5TKE - chains A and B; structure by X-ray diffraction, 2.48 A resolution.

== Chain A ==
Protein: O-GlcNAcase: chimera construct
From: Homo sapiens
Notes: EC 3.2.1.169, 3.2.1.-
UniProtKB: O60502 (OGA_HUMAN); residue numbers follow UniProt; this construct covers 60-398, 553-704
Chain sequence (504 residues; each row starts with the number of its first residue; note: 142 numbers in that range are skipped by the numbering (no residue carries them; nothing is unmodelled there)):
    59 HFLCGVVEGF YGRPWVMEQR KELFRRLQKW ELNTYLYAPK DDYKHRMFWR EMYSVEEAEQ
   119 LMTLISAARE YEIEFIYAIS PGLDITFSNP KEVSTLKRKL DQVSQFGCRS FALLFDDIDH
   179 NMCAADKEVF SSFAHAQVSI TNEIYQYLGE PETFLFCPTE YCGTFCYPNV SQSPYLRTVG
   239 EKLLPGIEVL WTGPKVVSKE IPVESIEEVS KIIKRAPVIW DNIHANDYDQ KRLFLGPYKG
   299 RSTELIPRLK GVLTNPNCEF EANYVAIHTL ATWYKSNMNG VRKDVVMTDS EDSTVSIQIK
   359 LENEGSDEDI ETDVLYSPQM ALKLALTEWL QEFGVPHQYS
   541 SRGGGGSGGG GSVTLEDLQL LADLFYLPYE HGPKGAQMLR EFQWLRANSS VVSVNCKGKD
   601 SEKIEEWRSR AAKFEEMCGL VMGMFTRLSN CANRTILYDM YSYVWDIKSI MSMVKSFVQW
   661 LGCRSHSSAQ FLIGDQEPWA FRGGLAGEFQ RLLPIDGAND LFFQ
Not modelled in the structure: 177-179, 335-372, 541-551, 590-601, 664-680, 702-704
Differences from the reference sequence: expression tag (59); linker (543-552)
Reported in the primary citation:
  - self-association interface (contacts with another copy of this molecule): M578, L579, F582, I647, I650, M651, M653, V654, F657
  - conformationally variable residues (order/disorder transition): I176 to C181
  - catalytic residues: D174, D175 (citing earlier work)
  - mutagenesis - K98A, Y219F: decreased catalytic activity
  - mutagenesis - D285A: abolished catalytic activity

== Chain B ==
Protein: O-GlcNAcase: chimera construct
From: Homo sapiens
Notes: EC 3.2.1.169, 3.2.1.-
UniProtKB: O60502 (OGA_HUMAN); the construct has insertions or renumbered stretches relative to UniProt, so the offset changes along the chain: 60-392 = UniProt 60-392; 535-542 = UniProt 393-400; 553-704 = UniProt 553-704
Chain sequence (504 residues; each row starts with the number of its first residue; note: 142 numbers in that range are skipped by the numbering (no residue carries them; nothing is unmodelled there)):
    59 HFLCGVVEGF YGRPWVMEQR KELFRRLQKW ELNTYLYAPK DDYKHRMFWR EMYSVEEAEQ
   119 LMTLISAARE YEIEFIYAIS PGLDITFSNP KEVSTLKRKL DQVSQFGCRS FALLFDDIDH
   179 NMCAADKEVF SSFAHAQVSI TNEIYQYLGE PETFLFCPTE YCGTFCYPNV SQSPYLRTVG
   239 EKLLPGIEVL WTGPKVVSKE IPVESIEEVS KIIKRAPVIW DNIHANDYDQ KRLFLGPYKG
   299 RSTELIPRLK GVLTNPNCEF EANYVAIHTL ATWYKSNMNG VRKDVVMTDS EDSTVSIQIK
   359 LENEGSDEDI ETDVLYSPQM ALKLALTEWL QEFG
   535 VPHQYSSRGG GGSGGGGSVT LEDLQLLADL FYLPYEHGPK GAQMLREFQW LRANSSVVSV
   595 NCKGKDSEKI EEWRSRAAKF EEMCGLVMGM FTRLSNCANR TILYDMYSYV WDIKSIMSMV
   655 KSFVQWLGCR SHSSAQFLIG DQEPWAFRGG LAGEFQRLLP IDGANDLFFQ
Not modelled in the structure: 176-181, 335-373, 535-551, 593-602, 695-704
Differences from the reference sequence: expression tag (59); linker (543-552)
Reported in the primary citation:
  - self-association interface (contacts with another copy of this molecule); pairs are residue here / residue on that copy: R71-D639 (salt bridge), H571-E688 (salt bridge), D675-K253 (salt bridge), R691-D696 (salt bridge), R691-D700 (salt bridge), L685, F689, L692, L693, P694
  - catalytic residues: D174, D175 (citing earlier work)
  - mutagenesis - K98A, Y219F: decreased catalytic activity
  - mutagenesis - D285A: abolished catalytic activity

== Chain A / chain B interface ==
Pairs across the interface (130; chain A residue first):
  Y69(A) with Y641(B)
  G70(A) with Y641(B)
  R71(A) with Y638(B), hydrogen bond (side chain-backbone); D639(B), salt bridge
  P72(A) with Y638(B)
  D99(A) with R634(B), hydrogen bond (backbone-side chain); Y638(B), hydrogen bond (backbone-side chain); Y641(B), hydrogen bond
  D100(A) with Y638(B)
  Y101(A) with R634(B)
  M105(A) with S629(B); N630(B)
  F106(A) with N630(B)
  K253(A) with D675(B), salt bridge; Q676(B), hydrogen bond (side chain-backbone); E677(B)
  V254(A) with E677(B), hydrogen bond (backbone-side chain); W679(B), hydrophobic
  V255(A) with E677(B), hydrogen bond (backbone-side chain); P678(B); W679(B), hydrophobic
  D285(A) with W645(B)
  Y286(A) with P678(B); W679(B), hydrophobic; R682(B), hydrogen bond (backbone-side chain)
  D287(A) with R682(B); G683(B), hydrogen bond (side chain-backbone)
  Q288(A) with Q288(B); K289(B); S642(B), hydrogen bond; Y643(B); D646(B)
  K289(A) with Q288(B); K289(B); G683(B); Q690(B), hydrogen bond
  R290(A) with P678(B); F681(B); G684(B)
  P394(A) with Y101(B), hydrophobic; F106(B), hydrophobic
  Q396(A) with F106(B); E109(B)
  Y397(A) with E109(B), hydrogen bond (backbone-side chain)
  S398(A) with R108(B), hydrogen bond (side chain-backbone); E109(B), hydrogen bond (backbone-side chain)
  L564(A) with L685(B), hydrophobic
  P568(A) with P678(B), hydrophobic
  Y569(A) with Q676(B); P678(B)
  H571(A) with L685(B); E688(B), salt bridge
  M578(A) with F689(B)
  L579(A) with E688(B); F689(B), hydrophobic
  F582(A) with F689(B), hydrophobic; L692(B), hydrophobic
  Q583(A) with L692(B)
  R586(A) with L692(B), hydrogen bond (side chain-backbone)
  S629(A) with M105(B)
  N630(A) with M105(B); F106(B)
  R634(A) with D99(B), hydrogen bond (side chain-backbone); Y101(B)
  Y638(A) with R71(B), hydrogen bond (backbone-side chain); P72(B); D99(B), hydrogen bond (side chain-backbone)
  D639(A) with R71(B), salt bridge
  Y641(A) with Y69(B); G70(B); D99(B), hydrogen bond
  S642(A) with Q288(B), hydrogen bond
  Y643(A) with Q288(B)
  W645(A) with Y69(B), hydrophobic; D285(B)
  D646(A) with Q288(B); A686(B)
  I647(A) with A686(B), hydrophobic
  I650(A) with A686(B), hydrophobic; F689(B), hydrophobic; Q690(B)
  M651(A) with F689(B), hydrophobic
  M653(A) with L693(B), hydrophobic
  V654(A) with F689(B), hydrophobic; L693(B), hydrophobic
  F657(A) with L693(B), hydrophobic; P694(B)
  F681(A) with R290(B), hydrogen bond (backbone-side chain); P568(B); Y569(B); E570(B); H571(B)
  R682(A) with D287(B), salt bridge; Q690(B)
  G683(A) with D287(B), hydrogen bond (backbone-side chain); K289(B)
  G684(A) with R290(B)
  L685(A) with L564(B), hydrophobic; H571(B)
  A686(A) with K289(B); D646(B); I647(B), hydrophobic; I650(B)
  E688(A) with H571(B), salt bridge; L579(B)
  F689(A) with M578(B); L579(B), hydrophobic; F582(B), hydrophobic; I650(B), hydrophobic; M651(B), hydrophobic; V654(B), hydrophobic
  Q690(A) with R682(B); R691(B)
  L692(A) with F582(B), hydrophobic; Q583(B); R586(B), hydrogen bond (backbone-side chain)
  L693(A) with M653(B), hydrophobic; F657(B), hydrophobic
  P694(A) with F657(B), hydrophobic
  I695(A) with M653(B), hydrophobic; L672(B), hydrophobic; A680(B); F681(B)
  D696(A) with R691(B), salt bridge
  G697(A) with R691(B)
  A698(A) with F681(B), hydrophobic
  N699(A) with F681(B)
  D700(A) with E688(B); R691(B), salt bridge
  L701(A) with E688(B), hydrogen bond (backbone-side chain)
Also at the interface, not in a pair above, chain A (71 interface residues in all): T222, H395, G575, F614, G687
Also at the interface, not in a pair above, chain B (69 interface residues in all): D100, T153, Y286, G575, C631, A632, F671, G687
Cross-chain cystine bridges: C663(A)-C663(B)

== In short ==
71 residues of chain A and 69 residues of chain B are in contact; the contacts include 1 disulfide bond, 24
hydrogen bonds and 8 salt bridges. Polar contacts include R71(A)-D639(B), K253(A)-D675(B) and H571(A)-E688(B).
The paper reports catalytic residues D174(A), D175(A) and D174(B) among others; K98A and Y219F of chain A
reduce catalytic activity; 6 substitutions were tested in all.
Both chains are O-GlcNAcase: chimera construct (Homo sapiens). Entry 5TKE (Crystal Structure of Eukaryotic
Hydrolase) was determined by X-ray diffraction (same publication as 5UN8 and 5UN9).
